PDB entry 3EHM | X-ray diffraction, 2.00 A resolution | chain A

# Chain A
Protein: SusD homolog
Organism: Bacteroides thetaiotaomicron
UniProt: Q8A8X4 (Q8A8X4_BACTN); residues 2-530 here correspond to UniProt positions 18-546 (UniProt number = residue number + 16)
Chain sequence (532 residues; row label = number of the first residue in the row; numbers below 1 keep their minus sign (Mse-1 is residue -1)):
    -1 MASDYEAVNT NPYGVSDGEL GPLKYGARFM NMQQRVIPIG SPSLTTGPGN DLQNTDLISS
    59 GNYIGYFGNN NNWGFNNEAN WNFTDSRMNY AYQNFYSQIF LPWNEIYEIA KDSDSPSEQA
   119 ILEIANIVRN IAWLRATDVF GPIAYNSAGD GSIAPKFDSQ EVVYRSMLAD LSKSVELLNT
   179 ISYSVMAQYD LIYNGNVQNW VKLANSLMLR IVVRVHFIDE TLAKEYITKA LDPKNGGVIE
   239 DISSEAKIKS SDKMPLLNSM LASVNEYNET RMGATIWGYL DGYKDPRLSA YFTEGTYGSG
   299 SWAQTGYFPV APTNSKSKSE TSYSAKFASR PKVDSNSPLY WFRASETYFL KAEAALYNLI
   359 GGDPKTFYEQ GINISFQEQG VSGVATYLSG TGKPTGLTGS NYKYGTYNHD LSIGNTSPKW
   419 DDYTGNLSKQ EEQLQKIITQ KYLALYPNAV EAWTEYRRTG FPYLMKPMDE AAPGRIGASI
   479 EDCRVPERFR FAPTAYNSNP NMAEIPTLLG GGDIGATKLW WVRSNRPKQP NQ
Disordered / not traced: -1 to 19, 530
Construct notes: expression tag (-1 to 1); conflict Val210 (Ala226 in Q8A8X4)
Modified positions: Mse-1 (selenomethionine); Mse28, Mse30, Mse86, Mse165, Mse184, Mse206, Mse252, Mse258, Mse270, Mse463, Mse466, Mse500 (selenomethionine; parent Met)

# Overview
Chain A is SusD homolog (Bacteroides thetaiotaomicron); the structure, Structure of BT1043, was determined by
X-ray diffraction, deposited together with 3EHN.
